PDB entry 7JN3 | electron microscopy, 3.21 A resolution | chains A and E of the 12 polymer chains in the assembly

# Chain A (and E)
Protein: integrase
From: Rous sarcoma virus (strain Schmidt-Ruppin A)
Notes: EC 3.4.23.-, 2.7.7.49, 2.7.7.7, 3.1.26.4, 2.7.7.-, 3.1.-.-; chain E of this document is another copy of the same molecule, construct and numbering; everything in this record applies to it too
Reference sequence: P03354 (POL_RSVP); residues 1-278 here correspond to UniProt positions 1281-1558 (UniProt number = residue number + 1280)
Sequence (278 residues; each row starts with the number of its first residue):
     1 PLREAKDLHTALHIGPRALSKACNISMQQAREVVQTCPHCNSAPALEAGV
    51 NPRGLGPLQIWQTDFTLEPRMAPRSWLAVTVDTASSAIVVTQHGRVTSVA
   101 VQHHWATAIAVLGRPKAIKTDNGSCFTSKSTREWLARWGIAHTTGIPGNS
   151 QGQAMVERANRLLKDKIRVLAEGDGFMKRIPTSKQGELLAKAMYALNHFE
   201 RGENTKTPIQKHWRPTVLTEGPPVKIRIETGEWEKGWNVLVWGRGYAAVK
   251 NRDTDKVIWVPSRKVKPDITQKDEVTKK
Not modelled in the structure: 270-278
Construct notes: variant Lys166 (Arg1446 in P03354)
Bound ions: Zn2+: His9, His13, Cys37, Cys40; Mg2+ site 1: Asp64, Glu157 (together with ZZX); Mg2+ site 2: Asp64, Asp121 (together with ZZX)
Residues lining bound ligands: ZZX ((6S)-2-(3-chloro-4-fluorobenzyl)-8-ethyl-10-hydroxy-N,6-dimethyl-1,9-dioxo-1,2,6,7,8,9-hexahydropyrazino[1',2':1,5]pyrrolo[2,3-d]pyridazine-4-carboxamide): Asp64, Phe65, Asp121, Ser150, Gln151, Ala154, Glu157
Curated features (UniProtKB/Swiss-Prot):
  - DNA-binding region: Pro222 to Thr270 (Integrase-type)
  - region: Asp268 to Lys278 (Involved in homooctamerization)
  - binding site (Zn(2+)): His9, His13, Cys37, Cys40
  - binding site (Mg(2+)): Asp64, Asp121, Glu157
From the paper describing this entry:
  - Mg2+ coordination: Asp64, Asp121, Glu157
  - catalytic residues: Asp64, Asp121, Glu157
  - binding site for ZZX: Ser150, Gln151
  - binding site for the 18-nt DNA strand: Gln151
  - mutagenesis - R263A: abolished binding to octameric CSC
  - mutagenesis - R263K: decreased binding to octameric CSC
  - mutagenesis - S262R: decreased binding to octameric CSC intasomes
  - mutagenesis - S262P: abolished expression

# How chain A and chain E interact
Contacting residue pairs (31; chain A residue first):
  Leu12(A) with Lys166(E); Tyr194(E), hydrophobic; Ala195(E), hydrophobic; Phe199(E), hydrophobic
  His13(A) with Lys166(E), hydrogen bond (backbone-side chain); Val169(E); Leu170(E)
  Arg17(A) with Glu200(E); Gly202(E)
  Ala18(A) with Glu200(E)
  Lys21(A) with Glu200(E), salt bridge; Thr205(E), hydrogen bond (side chain-backbone)
  His39(A) with Glu172(E); Gly173(E)
  Lys166(A) with Leu12(E), hydrogen bond (side chain-backbone); His13(E), hydrogen bond (side chain-backbone)
  Val169(A) with His13(E)
  Leu170(A) with Leu12(E); His13(E)
  Glu172(A) with His39(E), salt bridge
  Gly173(A) with His39(E)
  Lys191(A) with Ala11(E); Leu12(E)
  Ala195(A) with Leu12(E), hydrophobic
  Phe199(A) with Leu12(E), hydrophobic; Ile14(E), hydrophobic
  Glu200(A) with Ala18(E); Lys21(E)
  Gly202(A) with Arg17(E)
  Glu203(A) with Arg17(E), hydrogen bond (backbone-side chain)
  Thr205(A) with Lys21(E)
Also at the interface, not in a pair above, chain A (21 interface residues in all): Leu8, Ala11, Tyr194
Also at the interface, not in a pair above, chain E (20 interface residues in all): Lys191

# In short
21 residues of chain A face 20 of chain E across their interface; the contacts include 5 hydrogen bonds and 2
salt bridges. Polar pairs include Lys21(A)-Glu200(E), Glu172(A)-His39(E) and His13(A)-Lys166(E). The paper
reports catalytic residues Asp64(A), Asp121(A) and Glu157(A); R263A of chain A abolishes binding to octameric
CSC; 4 substitutions were tested in all.
Chain A and chain E are both integrase (Rous sarcoma virus (strain Schmidt-Ruppin A)); the structure, Cryo-EM
structure of Rous sarcoma virus cleaved synaptic complex (CSC) with HIV-1 integrase strand transfer inhibitor
..., was determined by electron microscopy (same publication as 7KU7 and 7KUI).
